6MST - chains A and C of the 12 polymer chains in the assembly; structure by electron microscopy, 2.70 A resolution.

# Chain A (and C)
Name: Serum amyloid A-1 protein
From: Homo sapiens
Notes: chain C of this document is another copy of the same molecule, construct and numbering; everything in this record applies to it too
UniProtKB: P0DJI8 (SAA1_HUMAN); residues 2-67 here correspond to UniProt positions 20-85 (UniProt number = residue number + 18)
Sequence (66 residues; numbered 2 to 67; the number before each row is that of its first residue):
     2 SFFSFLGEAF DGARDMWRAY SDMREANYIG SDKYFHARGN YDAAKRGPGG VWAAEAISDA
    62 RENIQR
Disordered / not traced: 56-67

# Interface between chain A and chain C
Pairs across the interface - 136 pairs, chain A then chain C:
  Ser2(A) - Ser2(C)
  Ser2(A) - Phe3(C)  hydrogen bond (backbone-backbone)
  Ser2(A) - Ser5(C)  hydrogen bond
  Phe3(A) - Phe3(C)
  Phe4(A) - Phe3(C)  hydrogen bond (backbone-backbone)
  Phe4(A) - Phe4(C)
  Ser5(A) - Ser5(C)
  Ser5(A) - Phe6(C)  hydrogen bond (backbone-backbone)
  Phe6(A) - Phe4(C)
  Phe6(A) - Phe6(C)
  Leu7(A) - Phe6(C)  hydrogen bond (backbone-backbone)
  Leu7(A) - Leu7(C)
  Leu7(A) - Gly8(C)  hydrogen bond (backbone-backbone)
  Gly8(A) - Gly8(C)
  Glu9(A) - Gly8(C)  hydrogen bond (backbone-backbone)
  Glu9(A) - Glu9(C)
  Glu9(A) - Ala10(C)  hydrogen bond (backbone-backbone)
  Ala10(A) - Ala10(C)
  Ala10(A) - Phe11(C)
  Phe11(A) - Phe11(C)
  Asp12(A) - Phe11(C)  hydrogen bond (backbone-backbone)
  Asp12(A) - Asp12(C)
  Asp12(A) - Gly13(C)  hydrogen bond (backbone-backbone)
  Ala14(A) - Gly13(C)
  Ala14(A) - Ala14(C)
  Ala14(A) - Arg15(C)
  Arg15(A) - Arg15(C)
  Arg15(A) - Asp16(C)  hydrogen bond (backbone-backbone)
  Asp16(A) - Asp16(C)  hydrogen bond (backbone-backbone)
  Met17(A) - Phe11(C)  hydrophobic
  Met17(A) - Gly13(C)
  Met17(A) - Ala14(C)
  Met17(A) - Asp16(C)
  Met17(A) - Met17(C)  hydrogen bond (backbone-backbone)
  Met17(A) - Trp18(C)  hydrogen bond (backbone-backbone)
  Trp18(A) - Phe6(C)  hydrophobic
  Trp18(A) - Gly8(C)
  Trp18(A) - Phe11(C)  hydrophobic
  Trp18(A) - Met17(C)
  Trp18(A) - Trp18(C)
  Arg19(A) - Phe6(C)
  Arg19(A) - Asp16(C)  salt bridge
  Arg19(A) - Trp18(C)  hydrogen bond (backbone-backbone)
  Arg19(A) - Arg19(C)
  Arg19(A) - Ala20(C)  hydrogen bond (backbone-backbone)
  Arg19(A) - Tyr21(C)
  Ala20(A) - Phe4(C)  hydrophobic
  Ala20(A) - Phe6(C)  hydrophobic
  Ala20(A) - Ala20(C)
  Tyr21(A) - Phe4(C)
  Tyr21(A) - Ala20(C)  hydrogen bond (backbone-backbone)
  Tyr21(A) - Tyr21(C)
  Tyr21(A) - Ser22(C)  hydrogen bond (backbone-backbone)
  Tyr21(A) - Val52(C)  hydrophobic
  Tyr21(A) - Ala54(C)  hydrophobic
  Ser22(A) - Phe4(C)
  Ser22(A) - Ser22(C)
  Ser22(A) - Val52(C)
  Asp23(A) - Ser22(C)  hydrogen bond (backbone-backbone)
  Asp23(A) - Asp23(C)
  Asp23(A) - Met24(C)  hydrogen bond (backbone-backbone)
  Asp23(A) - Arg25(C)  salt bridge
  Asp23(A) - Gly51(C)
  Met24(A) - Phe3(C)  hydrophobic
  Met24(A) - Phe4(C)  hydrophobic
  Arg25(A) - Arg25(C)
  Arg25(A) - Glu26(C)  hydrogen bond (backbone-backbone)
  Arg25(A) - Gly48(C)  hydrogen bond (side chain-backbone)
  Arg25(A) - Pro49(C)
  Arg25(A) - Gly50(C)
  Glu26(A) - Glu26(C)
  Glu26(A) - Tyr29(C)  hydrogen bond (backbone-side chain)
  Glu26(A) - Arg47(C)  salt bridge
  Ala27(A) - Met24(C)
  Ala27(A) - Ala27(C)
  Asn28(A) - Phe3(C)
  Asn28(A) - Ala27(C)  hydrogen bond (backbone-backbone)
  Asn28(A) - Asn28(C)  hydrogen bond
  Tyr29(A) - Asn28(C)  hydrogen bond (backbone-backbone)
  Tyr29(A) - Tyr29(C)
  Tyr29(A) - Ile30(C)  hydrogen bond (backbone-backbone)
  Tyr29(A) - Ser32(C)  hydrogen bond (backbone-side chain)
  Ile30(A) - Ile30(C)
  Ile30(A) - Ser32(C)
  Gly31(A) - Ile30(C)  hydrogen bond (backbone-backbone)
  Gly31(A) - Gly31(C)
  Gly31(A) - Ser32(C)  hydrogen bond (backbone-side chain)
  Ser32(A) - Ser32(C)  hydrogen bond (backbone-side chain)
  Ser32(A) - Asp33(C)
  Asp33(A) - Gly31(C)
  Asp33(A) - Ser32(C)
  Asp33(A) - Asp33(C)  hydrogen bond (side chain-backbone)
  Lys34(A) - Asp33(C)  hydrogen bond (backbone-backbone)
  Lys34(A) - Lys34(C)
  Lys34(A) - Tyr35(C)  hydrogen bond (backbone-backbone)
  Tyr35(A) - Tyr35(C)  hydrogen bond (backbone-backbone)
  Tyr35(A) - Phe36(C)
  Phe36(A) - Asp33(C)
  Phe36(A) - Phe36(C)  hydrogen bond (backbone-backbone)
  Phe36(A) - His37(C)  hydrogen bond (backbone-backbone)
  His37(A) - His37(C)  hydrogen bond
  Ala38(A) - His37(C)  hydrogen bond (backbone-backbone)
  Ala38(A) - Ala38(C)
  Ala38(A) - Arg39(C)  hydrogen bond (backbone-backbone)
  Ala38(A) - Asn41(C)  hydrogen bond (backbone-side chain)
  Arg39(A) - Arg39(C)
  Arg39(A) - Asn41(C)  hydrogen bond (backbone-side chain)
  Gly40(A) - Arg39(C)  hydrogen bond (backbone-backbone)
  Gly40(A) - Gly40(C)  hydrogen bond (backbone-backbone)
  Gly40(A) - Asn41(C)  hydrogen bond (backbone-side chain)
  Asn41(A) - Asn41(C)  hydrogen bond (backbone-side chain)
  Asn41(A) - Tyr42(C)  hydrogen bond (backbone-backbone)
  Tyr42(A) - Tyr42(C)  hydrophobic
  Asp43(A) - Tyr42(C)  hydrogen bond (backbone-backbone)
  Asp43(A) - Asp43(C)
  Asp43(A) - Ala44(C)  hydrogen bond (backbone-backbone)
  Asp43(A) - Ala45(C)  hydrogen bond (backbone-backbone)
  Ala44(A) - Ala44(C)
  Ala45(A) - Ala45(C)
  Ala45(A) - Lys46(C)  hydrogen bond (backbone-backbone)
  Lys46(A) - Lys46(C)
  Arg47(A) - Lys46(C)  hydrogen bond (backbone-backbone)
  Arg47(A) - Arg47(C)
  Arg47(A) - Gly48(C)  hydrogen bond (backbone-backbone)
  Gly48(A) - Gly48(C)
  Pro49(A) - Pro49(C)
  Gly50(A) - Pro49(C)  hydrogen bond (backbone-backbone)
  Gly50(A) - Gly50(C)
  Gly51(A) - Gly51(C)
  Val52(A) - Gly51(C)  hydrogen bond (backbone-backbone)
  Val52(A) - Val52(C)
  Val52(A) - Trp53(C)  hydrogen bond (backbone-backbone)
  Trp53(A) - Trp53(C)
  Ala54(A) - Trp53(C)  hydrogen bond (backbone-backbone)
  Ala54(A) - Ala54(C)
  Ala54(A) - Ala55(C)  hydrogen bond (backbone-backbone)
Also at the interface, not in a pair above, chain A (53 interface residues in all): Ala55

# Summary
53 residues of chain A face 54 of chain C across their interface, with 58 hydrogen bonds and 3 salt bridges.
Among the polar pairs are Arg19(A)-Asp16(C), Asp23(A)-Arg25(C) and Glu26(A)-Arg47(C).
Both chains are Serum amyloid A-1 protein (Homo sapiens). Entry 6MST (Cryo-EM structure of human AA amyloid
fibril) was determined by electron microscopy together with 6DSO from the same study.
